Entry 6FAW (X-ray diffraction, 1.40 A resolution); this record covers chains A and B.

Chain A:
Molecule: 14-3-3 protein sigma
Source organism: Homo sapiens
Reference sequence: P31947 (1433S_HUMAN); residue numbers follow UniProt; this construct covers 1-231
Chain sequence (236 residues; numbered -4 to 231; the number before each row is that of its first residue; numbers below 1 keep their minus sign (Gly-4 is residue -4)):
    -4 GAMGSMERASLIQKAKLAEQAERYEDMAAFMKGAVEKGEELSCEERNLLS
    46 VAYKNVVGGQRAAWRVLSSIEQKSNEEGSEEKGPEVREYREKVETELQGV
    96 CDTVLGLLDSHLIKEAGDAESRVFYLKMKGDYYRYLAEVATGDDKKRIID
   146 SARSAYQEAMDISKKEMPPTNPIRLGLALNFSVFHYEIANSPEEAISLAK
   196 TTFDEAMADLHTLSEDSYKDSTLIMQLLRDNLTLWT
Unresolved in the structure: 70-77
Sequence notes: expression tag (-4 to 0)
UniProt features mapped onto this chain:
  - site (Interaction with phosphoserine on interacting protein): Arg56, Arg129
  - modified residue (Phosphoserine): Ser5, Ser74
Ion coordination: Mg2+: Gly-1 (shared with 1 residue of chain C); Na+ site 1: Glu2 (shared with 1 residue of chain C); Na+ site 2: Thr228, Thr231
Residues lining bound ligands: D3K ((2R)-2-[(R)-[2-(2-methoxyethoxy)phenyl]-phenyl-methyl]pyrrolidine): Asn42, Ser45, Val46, Phe119, Pro167, Ile168, Ile219

Chain B:
Molecule: Ace-arg-thr-pro-sep-leu-pro-gly
Chain sequence (8 residues; each row starts with the number of its first residue):
     1 XRTPSLPG
Modified / non-standard residues: ACE (acetyl group) at position 1; Ser5 (phosphoserine; SEP)
Covalent attachments: compound D3K linked to Gly8

How chain A and chain B interact:
Residue-residue contacts (22; chain A residue first):
  Lys49(A) with Pro7(B); Gly8(B)
  Arg56(A) with Ser5(B)
  Arg60(A) with Arg2(B)
  Arg129(A) with Ser5(B)
  Tyr130(A) with Ser5(B)
  Glu133(A) with Arg2(B), salt bridge
  Leu174(A) with Pro4(B); Ser5(B); Leu6(B)
  Asn175(A) with Ser5(B); Leu6(B), hydrogen bond (side chain-backbone)
  Val178(A) with Thr3(B); Pro4(B)
  Tyr181(A) with Thr3(B)
  Glu182(A) with Arg2(B), salt bridge; Thr3(B), hydrogen bond
  Leu222(A) with Leu6(B), hydrophobic; Pro7(B)
  Asn226(A) with Thr3(B); Pro4(B), hydrogen bond (side chain-backbone)
  Trp230(A) with Thr3(B), hydrogen bond
Interface residues without a listed pair, chain A (19 interface residues in all): Lys122, Gly171, Ile183, Ile219, Leu229

Summary:
Chain A and chain B form an interface of 19 and 7 residues respectively, with 4 hydrogen bonds and 2 salt
bridges. Among the polar pairs are Glu133(A)-Arg2(B), Glu182(A)-Arg2(B) and Asn175(A)-Leu6(B). Chain A binds
compound D3K. Compound D3K is covalently linked to Gly8(B).
Here chain A is 14-3-3 protein sigma (Homo sapiens) and chain B is Ace-arg-thr-pro-sep-leu-pro-gly. Entry 6FAW
(Crystal structure of C-terminal modified Tau peptide-hybrid 4.2c-I with 14-3-3sigma) was determined by X-ray
diffraction together with 6FAU, 6FAV, 6FBW, 6FBY, 6FI4 and 6FI5 from the same study.
